6J50 - chains T and e of the 27 polymer chains in the assembly; structure by electron microscopy, 4.70 A resolution (low resolution: residue-level contacts below are approximate; hydrogen-bond / salt-bridge calls are withheld).

== Chain T ==
Molecule: 198-nt DNA strand
Sequence (198 nucleotides; row label = number of the first residue in the row; numbers below 1 keep their minus sign (DA-72 is residue -72)):
   -72 ATCAGAATCCCGGTGCCGAGGCCGCTCAATTGGTCGTAGACAGCTCTAGC
   -22 ACCGCTTAAACGCACGTACGCGCTGTCCCCCGCGTTTTAACCGCCAAGGG
    28 GATTACACCCAAGACACCAGGCACGAGACAGAAAAAAACAACGAAAACGG
    78 CCACCACCCAAACACACCAAACACAAGAGCTAATTGACTGACGTAAGC
Disordered / not traced: 56-125

== Chain e ==
Name: Histone H3.3
Organism: Homo sapiens
UniProt: P84243 (H33_HUMAN); residues 0-135 here correspond to UniProt positions 1-136 (UniProt number = residue number + 1)
Sequence (139 residues; each row starts with the number of its first residue; numbers below 1 keep their minus sign (Gly-3 is residue -3)):
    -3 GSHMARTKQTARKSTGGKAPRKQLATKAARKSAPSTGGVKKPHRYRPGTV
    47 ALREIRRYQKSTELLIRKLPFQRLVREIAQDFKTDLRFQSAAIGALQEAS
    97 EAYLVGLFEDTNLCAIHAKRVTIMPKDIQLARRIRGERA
Disordered / not traced: -3 to 38
Differences from the reference sequence: expression tag (-3 to -1)
Swiss-Prot annotation at these positions:
  - site: Ser31 (Interaction with ZMYND11)
  - modified residue: Arg2 (Asymmetric dimethylarginine), Thr3 (Phosphothreonine), Lys4 (Allysine), Gln5 (5-glutamyl dopamine), Thr6 (Phosphothreonine), Arg8 (Citrulline), Lys9 (N6,N6,N6-trimethyllysine), Ser10 (ADP-ribosylserine), Thr11 (Phosphothreonine), Lys14 (N6-(2-hydroxyisobutyryl)lysine), Arg17 (Asymmetric dimethylarginine), Lys18 (N6-(2-hydroxyisobutyryl)lysine), Lys23 (N6-(2-hydroxyisobutyryl)lysine), Arg26 (Citrulline), Lys27 (N6,N6,N6-trimethyllysine), Ser28 (ADP-ribosylserine), Ser31 (Phosphoserine), Lys36 (N6,N6,N6-trimethyllysine), Lys37 (N6-methyllysine), Tyr41 (Phosphotyrosine) and 9 more in UniProt
  - lipidation: Lys18 (N6-decanoyllysine)

== Interface between chain T and chain e ==
Residue-residue contacts - 16 pairs, chain T then chain e:
  DA-67(T) with Tyr41(e)
  DA-66(T) with Tyr41(e); Arg49(e)
  DT-65(T) with Arg49(e)
  DC8(T) with Pro43(e)
  DG9(T) with Arg40(e); Pro43(e); Gly44(e); Thr45(e); Val46(e); Ala47(e)
  DC10(T) with Arg40(e); Tyr41(e)
  DA17(T) with Leu65(e); Pro66(e); Arg69(e)
Also at the interface, not in a pair above, chain T (11 interface residues in all): DC-64, DC-2, DA16, DC18
Also at the interface, not in a pair above, chain e (14 interface residues in all): His39, Lys56, Lys115

== Summary ==
11 residues of chain T face 14 of chain e across their interface.
Here chain T is a 198-nt DNA strand and chain e is Histone H3.3 (Homo sapiens). Entry 6J50 (RNA polymerase II
elongation complex bound with Spt4/5 and foreign DNA, stalled at SHL(-1) of the ...) was determined by
electron microscopy, deposited together with 6IR9, 6J4W, 6J4X, 6J4Y, 6J4Z and 6J51.
